6L4V - chain A; structure by X-ray diffraction, 1.35 A resolution.

Chain A:
Molecule: Asparaginyl endopeptidase
From: Clitoria ternatea
Notes: EC 3.4.22.34
UniProt: A0A0P0QM28 (A0A0P0QM28_CLITE); residue numbers follow UniProt; this construct covers 33-488
Sequence (502 residues; each row starts with the number of its first residue; numbers below 1 keep their minus sign (Met-13 is residue -13)):
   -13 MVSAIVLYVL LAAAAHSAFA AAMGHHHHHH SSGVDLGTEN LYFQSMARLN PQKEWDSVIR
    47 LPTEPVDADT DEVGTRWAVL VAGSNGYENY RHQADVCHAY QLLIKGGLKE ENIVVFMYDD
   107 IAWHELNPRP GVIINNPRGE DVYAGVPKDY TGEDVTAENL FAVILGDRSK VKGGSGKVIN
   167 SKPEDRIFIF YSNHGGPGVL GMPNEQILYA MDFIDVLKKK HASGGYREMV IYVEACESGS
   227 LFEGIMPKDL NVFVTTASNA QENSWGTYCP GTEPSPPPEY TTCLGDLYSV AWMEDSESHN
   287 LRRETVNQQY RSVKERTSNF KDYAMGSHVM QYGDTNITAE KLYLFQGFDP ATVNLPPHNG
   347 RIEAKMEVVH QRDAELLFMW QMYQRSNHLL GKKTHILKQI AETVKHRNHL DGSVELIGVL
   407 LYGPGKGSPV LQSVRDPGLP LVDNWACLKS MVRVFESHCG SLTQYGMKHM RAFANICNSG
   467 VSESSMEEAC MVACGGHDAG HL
Unresolved in the structure: -13 to 58, 341-348, 482-488
Cystine bridges: Cys255-Cys269, Cys433-Cys463, Cys445-Cys480
Modified positions: Asn179 (l-3-aminosuccinimide; SNN)
Sequence notes: expression tag (-13 to 32); modified residue (179)

In short:
Chain A is Asparaginyl endopeptidase (Clitoria ternatea); the structure, Turning an asparaginyl endopeptidase
into a peptide ligase, was determined by X-ray diffraction (same publication as 6L4W, 6L4X, 6L4Y and 6LKO).
